Entry 2HPZ (X-ray diffraction, 1.69 A resolution); this record covers chains A and B.

[Chain A]
Name: Proteinase K
Source organism: Engyodontium album
Notes: EC 3.4.21.64
UniProtKB: P06873 (PRTK_TRIAL); residues 1-279 here correspond to UniProt positions 106-384 (UniProt number = residue number + 105)
Sequence (279 residues; numbered 1 to 279; the number before each row is that of its first residue):
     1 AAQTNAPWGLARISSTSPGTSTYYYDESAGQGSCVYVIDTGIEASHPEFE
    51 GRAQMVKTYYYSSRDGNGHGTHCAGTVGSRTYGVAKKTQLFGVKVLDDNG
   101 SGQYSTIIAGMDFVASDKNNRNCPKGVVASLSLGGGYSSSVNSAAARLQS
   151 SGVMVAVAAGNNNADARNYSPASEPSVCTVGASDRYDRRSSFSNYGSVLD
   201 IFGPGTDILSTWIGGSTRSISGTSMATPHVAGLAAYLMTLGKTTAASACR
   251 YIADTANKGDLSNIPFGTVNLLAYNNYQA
Cystine bridges: C34-C123, C178-C249
Bound ions: Ca2+: P175, V177, D200
UniProt features mapped onto this chain:
  - active site (Charge relay system): D39, H69, S224
  - binding site (Ca(2+)): T16, P175, V177, D200, D260

[Chain B]
Name: 11-mer synthetic peptide
Sequence (11 residues; each row starts with the number of its first residue):
     1 KLKLLVVIRLK

[How chain A and chain B interact]
Contacting residue pairs (26):
  N67(A) - L5(B)
  H69(A) - L5(B)
  L96(A) - K1(B)
  N99(A) - L5(B)
  G100(A) - K1(B)  hydrogen bond (backbone-side chain)
  G100(A) - L4(B)
  G100(A) - L5(B)
  S101(A) - K1(B)
  G102(A) - K1(B)
  Y104(A) - K1(B)
  I107(A) - K1(B)
  L133(A) - K3(B)
  G134(A) - K1(B)
  G134(A) - L2(B)  hydrogen bond (backbone-backbone)
  G134(A) - K3(B)  hydrogen bond (backbone-backbone)
  G135(A) - L2(B)
  G136(A) - L2(B)
  A158(A) - K3(B)
  G160(A) - K3(B)
  N161(A) - L4(B)
  S191(A) - K11(B)
  R218(A) - V7(B)
  I220(A) - R9(B)
  S221(A) - R9(B)  hydrogen bond (backbone-side chain)
  T223(A) - K3(B)
  S224(A) - K3(B)  hydrogen bond
Other interface residues (no listed pair), chain A (24 interface residues in all): S132, W212

[Overview]
24 residues of chain A and 8 residues of chain B are in contact; the contacts include 5 hydrogen bonds. Polar
pairs include G100(A)-K1(B), S221(A)-R9(B) and S224(A)-K3(B). P175(A), V177(A) and D200(A) coordinate Ca2+.
UniProt lists 3 active-site residues and 5 Ca2+-binding residues on chain A.
Chain A is Proteinase K (Engyodontium album) and chain B is an 11-mer synthetic peptide; the structure,
Crystal structure of proteinase K complex with a synthetic peptide KLKLLVVIRLK at 1.69 A resolution, was
determined by X-ray diffraction.
